Entry 6MAS (X-ray diffraction, 1.30 A resolution); this record covers chains A and B of the 4 polymer chains in the assembly.

# Chain A (and B)
Molecule: Uncharacterized protein
Organism: Branchiostoma floridae
Notes: chain B of this document is another copy of the same molecule, construct and numbering; everything in this record applies to it too
UniProt: C3YRA2 (C3YRA2_BRAFL); residues 2-219 here correspond to UniProt positions 9-226 (UniProt number = residue number + 7)
Chain sequence (227 residues; numbered 1 to 229; 2 numbers in that range are skipped by the numbering (no residue carries them; nothing is unmodelled there); the number before each row is that of its first residue):
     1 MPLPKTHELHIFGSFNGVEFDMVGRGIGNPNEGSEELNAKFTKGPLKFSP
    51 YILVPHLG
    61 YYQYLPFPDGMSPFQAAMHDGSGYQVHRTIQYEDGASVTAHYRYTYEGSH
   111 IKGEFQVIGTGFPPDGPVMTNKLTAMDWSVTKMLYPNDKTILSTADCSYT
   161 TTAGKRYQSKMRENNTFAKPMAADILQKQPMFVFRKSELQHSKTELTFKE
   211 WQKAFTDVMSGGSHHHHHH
Not modelled in the structure: 1, 220-229
Construct notes: expression tag (1, 220-229); chromophore (58, 58, 58)
Modified / non-standard residues: Gly58 (chromophore; CR2)
Covalent attachments: covalent link Gly58-Tyr61
What the authors report for this chain:
  - catalytic residues: Glu35, Arg88 (proposed by the authors, not directly observed)

# How chain A and chain B interact
Pairs across the interface (38; chain A residue first):
  Asn16(A) - Thr176(B)
  Gly17(A) - Gln85(B)
  Glu19(A) - Arg103(B)  salt bridge
  Gln85(A) - Gly17(B)
  His87(A) - Ser97(B)
  His87(A) - Thr99(B)  hydrogen bond
  His87(A) - Ile118(B)
  His87(A) - Thr120(B)  hydrogen bond
  Thr89(A) - Gln91(B)  hydrogen bond
  Thr89(A) - Thr99(B)
  Gln91(A) - Thr89(B)
  Gln91(A) - Arg172(B)  hydrogen bond
  Gly95(A) - Arg172(B)  hydrogen bond (backbone-side chain)
  Ser97(A) - His87(B)
  Ser97(A) - Arg172(B)  hydrogen bond
  Ser97(A) - Asn174(B)
  Thr99(A) - His87(B)  hydrogen bond
  Thr99(A) - Thr89(B)
  Thr99(A) - Thr99(B)
  His101(A) - Ile118(B)
  Arg103(A) - Glu19(B)  salt bridge
  Gln116(A) - Gln116(B)
  Ile118(A) - His87(B)
  Ile118(A) - His101(B)
  Thr120(A) - His87(B)  hydrogen bond
  Thr120(A) - Asn174(B)  hydrogen bond
  Thr120(A) - Thr176(B)
  Gly121(A) - Asn174(B)  hydrogen bond (backbone-side chain)
  Pro124(A) - Asn147(B)
  Asn147(A) - Pro124(B)
  Arg172(A) - Gln91(B)  hydrogen bond
  Arg172(A) - Gly95(B)  hydrogen bond (side chain-backbone)
  Arg172(A) - Ser97(B)  hydrogen bond
  Asn174(A) - Ser97(B)
  Asn174(A) - Thr120(B)  hydrogen bond
  Asn174(A) - Gly121(B)
  Thr176(A) - Asn16(B)
  Thr176(A) - Thr120(B)
Also at the interface, not in a pair above, chain A (24 interface residues in all): Val98, Gly119, Thr150
Also at the interface, not in a pair above, chain B (24 interface residues in all): Val98, Gly119, Thr150

# In short
Chain A and chain B each contribute 24 residues to their interface; the contacts include 14 hydrogen bonds and
2 salt bridges. Among the polar pairs are Glu19(A)-Arg103(B), His87(A)-Thr99(B) and His87(A)-Thr120(B). From
the paper: catalytic residues Glu35(A) and Arg88(A).
Both chains are Uncharacterized protein (Branchiostoma floridae). Entry 6MAS (X-ray Structure of Branchiostoma
floridae fluorescent protein lanFP10G) was determined by X-ray diffraction together with 6M9Z, 6M9X and 6M9Y
from the same study.
